8EGI - chains A and D of the 4 polymer chains in the assembly; structure by X-ray diffraction, 2.30 A resolution.

# Chain A
Molecule: Hemoglobin subunit alpha
Organism: Homo sapiens
Reference sequence: P69905 (HBA_HUMAN); residues 0-141 here correspond to UniProt positions 1-142 (UniProt number = residue number + 1)
Chain sequence (142 residues; numbered 0 to 141; the number before each row is that of its first residue; numbering starts at 0):
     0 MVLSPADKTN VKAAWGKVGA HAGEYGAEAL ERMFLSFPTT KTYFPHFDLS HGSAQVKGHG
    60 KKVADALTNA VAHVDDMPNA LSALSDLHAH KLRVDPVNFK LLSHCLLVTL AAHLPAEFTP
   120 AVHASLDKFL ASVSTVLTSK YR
Disordered / not traced: 0
Covalent attachments: compound VZN linked to V1
Ion coordination: heme Fe near H87 (its only coordinating residue here)
Ligand contacts:
  - carbon monoxide (CMO): L29, F43, H58, V62, H87
  - heme (HEM): M32, T39, Y42, F43, H45, F46, H58, K61, V62, A65, L66, L83, L86, H87, L91, V93, N97, F98, L101, S133, L136
  - VZN ({6-[(3-hydroxy-2-methylphenoxy)methyl]pyridin-2-yl}methyl nitrate): L2, V73, D74, D75, M76, P77, K127, A130, S131, T134, V135
Swiss-Prot annotation at these positions:
  - binding site (O2): H58
  - binding site (heme b): H87
  - site: T8, N9 (Microbial infection: Cleavage), K11 (Not glycated), A13, W14 (Microbial infection: Cleavage), Y24, G25 (Microbial infection: Cleavage), L29, E30 (Microbial infection: Cleavage), H45, F46 (Microbial infection: Cleavage), D47, L48 (Microbial infection: Cleavage), S52, A53 (Microbial infection: Cleavage), V55, K56 (Microbial infection: Cleavage), K56 (Not glycated), G59, K60 (Microbial infection: Cleavage), K60 (Not glycated), K90 (Not glycated), L91, R92 (Microbial infection: Cleavage), K99 (Not glycated), L106, V107 (Microbial infection: Cleavage), T108, L109 (Microbial infection: Cleavage), V121, H122 (Microbial infection: Cleavage), S133, T134 (Microbial infection: Cleavage)
  - modified residue: S3 (Phosphoserine), K7 (N6-succinyllysine), T8 (Phosphothreonine), K11 (N6-succinyllysine), K16 (N6-acetyllysine), Y24 (Phosphotyrosine), S35 (Phosphoserine), K40 (N6-succinyllysine), S49 (Phosphoserine), S102 (Phosphoserine), T108 (Phosphothreonine), S124 (Phosphoserine), S131 (Phosphoserine), T134 (Phosphothreonine), T137 (Phosphothreonine), S138 (Phosphoserine)
  - glycosylation (N-linked (Glc) (glycation) lysine): K7, K16, K40, K61
What the authors report for this chain:
  - binding site for VZN: V1, M76, P77, S131, T134, S138

# Chain D
Molecule: Hemoglobin subunit beta
Organism: Homo sapiens
Reference sequence: P68871 (HBB_HUMAN); residues 0-146 here correspond to UniProt positions 1-147 (UniProt number = residue number + 1)
Chain sequence (147 residues; each row starts with the number of its first residue; numbering starts at 0):
     0 MVHLTPEEKS AVTALWGKVN VDEVGGEALG RLLVVYPWTQ RFFESFGDLS TPDAVMGNPK
    60 VKAHGKKVLG AFSDGLAHLD NLKGTFATLS ELHCDKLHVD PENFRLLGNV LVCVLAHHFG
   120 KEFTPPVQAA YQKVVAGVAN ALAHKYH
Disordered / not traced: 0
Ion coordination: heme Fe near H92 (its only coordinating residue here)
Ligand contacts:
  - carbon monoxide (CMO): L28, F42, H63, V67, H92
  - heme (HEM): L31, T38, F41, F42, F45, H63, K66, V67, A70, F71, F85, L88, L91, H92, L96, V98, N102, F103, L106, V137, L141
Swiss-Prot annotation at these positions:
  - binding site ((2R)-2,3-bisphosphoglycerate): V1, H2, K82, H143
  - binding site (heme b): H63, H92
  - site: E7, K8 (Microbial infection: Cleavage), G25, E26 (Microbial infection: Cleavage), G29, R30 (Microbial infection: Cleavage), Y35, P36 (Microbial infection: Cleavage), W37, T38 (Microbial infection: Cleavage), F45, G46 (Microbial infection: Cleavage), D52, A53 (Microbial infection: Cleavage), G56, N57 (Microbial infection: Cleavage), K59 (Not glycated), F71, S72 (Microbial infection: Cleavage), G74, L75 (Microbial infection: Cleavage), K82 (Not glycated), T84, F85 (Microbial infection: Cleavage), H92, C93 (Microbial infection: Cleavage), K95 (Not glycated), R104, L105 (Microbial infection: Cleavage), L110, V111 (Microbial infection: Cleavage), G119, K120 (Microbial infection: Cleavage), F122, T123 (Microbial infection: Cleavage), A128, A129 (Microbial infection: Cleavage) and 2 more in UniProt
  - modified residue: V1 (N-acetylvaline), S9 (Phosphoserine), T12 (Phosphothreonine), S44 (Phosphoserine), T50 (Phosphothreonine), K59 (N6-acetyllysine), K82 (N6-acetyllysine), T87 (Phosphothreonine), C93 (S-nitrosocysteine), K144 (N6-acetyllysine)
  - glycosylation: V1 (N-linked (Glc) (glycation) valine), K8 (N-linked (Glc) (glycation) lysine), K17 (N-linked (Glc) (glycation) lysine), K66 (N-linked (Glc) (glycation) lysine), K120 (N-linked (Glc) (glycation) lysine), K144 (N-linked (Glc) (glycation) lysine)

# Interface between chain A and chain D
Pairs across the interface (14):
  T38(A) - H97(D)
  T41(A) - R40(D)  hydrogen bond (backbone-side chain)
  Y42(A) - R40(D)
  L91(A) - R40(D)
  R92(A) - W37(D)
  R92(A) - Q39(D)  hydrogen bond
  R92(A) - R40(D)
  R92(A) - E43(D)  salt bridge
  V93(A) - W37(D)
  D94(A) - W37(D)
  D94(A) - N102(D)  hydrogen bond
  P95(A) - W37(D)
  V96(A) - D99(D)
  K139(A) - P36(D)
Other interface residues (no listed pair), chain D (9 interface residues in all): F41

# Overview
10 residues of chain A face 9 of chain D across their interface, with 3 hydrogen bonds and 1 salt bridge.
Polar pairs include R92(A)-E43(D), T41(A)-R40(D) and R92(A)-Q39(D). Chain A binds carbon monoxide and heme.
The paper reports a binding site for VZN at V1(A), M76(A) and P77(A) among others.
Here chain A is Hemoglobin subunit alpha and chain D is Hemoglobin subunit beta, both from Homo sapiens. Entry
8EGI (X-ray structure of carbonmonoxy hemoglobin in complex with VZHE039-NO) was determined by X-ray
diffraction.
